Entry 6WX2 (X-ray diffraction, 2.39 A resolution); this record covers chains A and C of the 3 polymer chains in the assembly.

[Chain A]
Name: vFP16.02 antibody heavy chain
From: Mus musculus
Notes: antibody fragment or engineered binder
Chain sequence (217 residues; row label = number of the first residue in the row):
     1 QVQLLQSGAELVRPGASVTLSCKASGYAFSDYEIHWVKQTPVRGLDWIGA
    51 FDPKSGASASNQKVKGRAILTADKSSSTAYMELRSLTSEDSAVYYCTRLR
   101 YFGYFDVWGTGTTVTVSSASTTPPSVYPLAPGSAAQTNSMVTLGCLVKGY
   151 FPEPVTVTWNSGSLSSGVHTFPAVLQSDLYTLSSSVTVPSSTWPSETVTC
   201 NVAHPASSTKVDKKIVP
Not modelled in the structure: 132-138
Disulfide bonds: Cys22-Cys96, Cys145-Cys200
What the authors report for this chain:
  - mutagenesis - V42E: increased binding to soluble fusion peptide

[Chain C]
Name: fusion peptide
Chain sequence (8 residues; each row starts with the number of its first residue):
   512 AVGIGAVF

[How chain A and chain C interact]
Pairs across the interface - 19 pairs, chain A then chain C:
  Glu33(A) with Gly514(C); Ile515(C), hydrogen bond (side chain-backbone); Gly516(C), hydrogen bond (side chain-backbone)
  Ala50(A) with Ile515(C)
  Asp52(A) with Gly516(C)
  Ser55(A) with Phe519(C)
  Ala57(A) with Ile515(C); Phe519(C), hydrophobic
  Ser58(A) with Ile515(C)
  Ala59(A) with Ile515(C)
  Leu99(A) with Ala512(C); Gly514(C)
  Tyr101(A) with Val513(C); Gly516(C); Ala517(C)
  Phe102(A) with Ala512(C); Val513(C), hydrogen bond (backbone-backbone); Ala517(C), hydrophobic
  Gly103(A) with Ala512(C), hydrogen bond (backbone-backbone)
Interface residues without a listed pair, chain A (14 interface residues in all): Phe51, Arg100, Tyr104

[In short]
The interface between chain A and chain C involves 14 residues on one side and 7 on the other, with 4 hydrogen
bonds. Polar pairs include Glu33(A)-Ile515(C), Glu33(A)-Gly516(C) and Phe102(A)-Val513(C). From the paper:
V42E of chain A increases binding to soluble fusion peptide.
Here chain A is vFP16.02 antibody heavy chain (Mus musculus) and chain C is fusion peptide. Entry 6WX2
(Vaccine-elicited mouse FP-targeting neutralizing antibody vFP16.02 with F60P mutation on light chain in
complex with HIV ...) was determined by X-ray diffraction, deposited together with 6WWC.
